PDB entry 5IP9 | X-ray diffraction, 3.90 A resolution | chains A and E of the 13 polymer chains in the assembly

[Chain A]
Protein: DNA-directed RNA polymerase II subunit RPB1
Organism: Saccharomyces cerevisiae
Notes: EC 2.7.7.6
UniProt: P04050 (RPB1_YEAST); numbering as in UniProt (aligned over 2-1733)
Amino-acid sequence (1732 residues; numbered 2 to 1733; the number before each row is that of its first residue):
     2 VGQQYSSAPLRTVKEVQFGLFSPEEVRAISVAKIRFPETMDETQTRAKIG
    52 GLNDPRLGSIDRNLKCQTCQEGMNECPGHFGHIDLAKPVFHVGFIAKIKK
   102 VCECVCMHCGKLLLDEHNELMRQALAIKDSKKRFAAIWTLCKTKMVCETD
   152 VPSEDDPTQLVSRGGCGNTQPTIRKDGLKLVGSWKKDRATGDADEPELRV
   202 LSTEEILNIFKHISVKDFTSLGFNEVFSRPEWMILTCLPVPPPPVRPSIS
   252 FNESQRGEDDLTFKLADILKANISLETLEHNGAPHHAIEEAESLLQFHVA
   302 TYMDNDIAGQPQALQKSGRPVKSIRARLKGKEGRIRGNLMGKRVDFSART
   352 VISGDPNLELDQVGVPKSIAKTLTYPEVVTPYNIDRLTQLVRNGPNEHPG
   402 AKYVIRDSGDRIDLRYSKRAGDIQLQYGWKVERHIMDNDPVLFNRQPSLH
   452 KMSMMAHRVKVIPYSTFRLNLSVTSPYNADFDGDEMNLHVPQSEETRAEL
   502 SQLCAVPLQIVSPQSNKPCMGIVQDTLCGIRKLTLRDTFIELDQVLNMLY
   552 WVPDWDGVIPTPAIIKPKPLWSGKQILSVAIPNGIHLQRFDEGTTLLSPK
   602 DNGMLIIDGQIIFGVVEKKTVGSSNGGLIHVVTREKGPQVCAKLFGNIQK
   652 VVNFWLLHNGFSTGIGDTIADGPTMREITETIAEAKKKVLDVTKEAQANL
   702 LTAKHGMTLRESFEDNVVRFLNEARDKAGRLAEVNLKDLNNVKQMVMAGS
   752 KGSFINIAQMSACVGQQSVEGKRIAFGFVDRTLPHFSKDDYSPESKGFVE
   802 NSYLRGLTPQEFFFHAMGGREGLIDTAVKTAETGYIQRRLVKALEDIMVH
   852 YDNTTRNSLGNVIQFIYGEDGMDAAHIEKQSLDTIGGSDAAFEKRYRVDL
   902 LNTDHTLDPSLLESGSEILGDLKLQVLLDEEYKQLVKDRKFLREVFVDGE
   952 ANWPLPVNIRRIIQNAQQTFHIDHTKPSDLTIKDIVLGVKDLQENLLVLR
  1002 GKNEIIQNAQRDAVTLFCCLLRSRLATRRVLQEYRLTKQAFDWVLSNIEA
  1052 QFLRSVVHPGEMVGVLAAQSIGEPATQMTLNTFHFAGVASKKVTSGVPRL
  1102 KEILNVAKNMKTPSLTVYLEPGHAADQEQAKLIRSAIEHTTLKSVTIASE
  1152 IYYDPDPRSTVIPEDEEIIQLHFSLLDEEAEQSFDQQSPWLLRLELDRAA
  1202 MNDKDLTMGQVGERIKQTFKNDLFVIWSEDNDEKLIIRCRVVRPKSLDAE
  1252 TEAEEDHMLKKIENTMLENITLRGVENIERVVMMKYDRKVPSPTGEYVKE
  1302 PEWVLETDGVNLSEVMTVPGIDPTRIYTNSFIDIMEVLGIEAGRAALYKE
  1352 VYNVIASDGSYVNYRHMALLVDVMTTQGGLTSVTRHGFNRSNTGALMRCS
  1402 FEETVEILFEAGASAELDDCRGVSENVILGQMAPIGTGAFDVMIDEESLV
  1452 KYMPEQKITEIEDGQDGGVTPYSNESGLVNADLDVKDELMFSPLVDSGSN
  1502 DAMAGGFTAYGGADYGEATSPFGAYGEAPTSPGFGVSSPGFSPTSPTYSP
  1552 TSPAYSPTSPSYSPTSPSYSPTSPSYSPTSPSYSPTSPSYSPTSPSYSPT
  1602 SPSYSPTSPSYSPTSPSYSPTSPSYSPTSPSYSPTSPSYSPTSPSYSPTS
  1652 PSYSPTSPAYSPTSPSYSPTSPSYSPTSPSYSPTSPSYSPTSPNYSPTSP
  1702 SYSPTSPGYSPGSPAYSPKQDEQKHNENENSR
Unresolved in the structure: 2, 187-194, 1087-1090, 1177-1186, 1245-1253, 1455-1733
Metal / ion sites: Zn2+ site 1: Cys67, Cys70, Cys77, His80; Zn2+ site 2: Cys107, Cys110, Cys148, Cys167; Mg2+ near Asp483 (its only coordinating residue here)
Swiss-Prot annotation at these positions:
  - region: Pro248 to Asp260 (Lid loop), Asn306 to Lys323 (Rudder loop), Pro810 to Glu822 (Bridging helix)
  - binding site (Zn(2+)): Cys67, Cys70, Cys77, His80, Cys107, Cys110, Cys148, Cys167
  - binding site (Mg(2+)): Asp481, Asp483, Asp485
  - modified residue: Thr1471 (Phosphothreonine)
  - cross-link (Glycyl lysine isopeptide (Lys-Gly)): Lys695 (interchain with G-Cter in ubiquitin), Lys1246 (interchain with G-Cter in ubiquitin), Lys1350 (interchain with G-Cter in ubiquitin)
  - natural variant: Ser1653 to Pro1659 (deletion: In strain: A364A)
  - mutagenesis: Lys1246 (K1246R: Impairs ubiquitination during transcription stress)

[Chain E]
Protein: DNA-directed RNA polymerases I, II, and III subunit RPABC1
Organism: Saccharomyces cerevisiae
UniProt: P20434 (RPAB1_YEAST); numbering as in UniProt (aligned over 2-215)
Amino-acid sequence (214 residues; each row starts with the number of its first residue):
     2 DQENERNISRLWRAFRTVKEMVKDRGYFITQEEVELPLEDFKAKYCDSMG
    52 RPQRKMMSFQANPTEESISKFPDMGSLWVEFCDEPSVGVKTMKTFVIHIQ
   102 EKNFQTGIFVYQNNITPSAMKLVPSIPPATIETFNEAALVVNITHHELVP
   152 KHIRLSSDEKRELLKRYRLKESQLPRIQRADPVALYLGLKRGEVVKIIRK
   202 SETSGRYASYRICM

[How chain A and chain E interact]
Residue-residue contacts - 94 pairs, chain A then chain E:
  Arg857(A) - Tyr168(E)  hydrogen bond (side chain-backbone)
  Arg857(A) - Leu170(E)
  Arg857(A) - Gln174(E)
  Leu860(A) - Gln174(E)
  Gly861(A) - Gln174(E)  hydrogen bond (backbone-side chain)
  Asn862(A) - Gln174(E)
  Val863(A) - Leu170(E)  hydrophobic
  Val863(A) - Gln174(E)  hydrogen bond (backbone-backbone)
  Val863(A) - Pro176(E)
  Gln865(A) - Tyr208(E)
  Phe866(A) - Tyr208(E)  hydrogen bond (backbone-side chain)
  Phe866(A) - Ser210(E)
  Phe866(A) - Tyr211(E)  hydrophobic
  Gly869(A) - Thr204(E)  hydrogen bond (backbone-side chain)
  Glu870(A) - Arg200(E)  salt bridge
  Glu870(A) - Ser202(E)  hydrogen bond
  Glu870(A) - Thr204(E)
  Glu870(A) - Ser205(E)  hydrogen bond (backbone-side chain)
  Glu870(A) - Tyr208(E)
  Asp871(A) - Thr204(E)
  Phe942(A) - Lys201(E)
  Phe942(A) - Gly206(E)
  Phe942(A) - Arg207(E)
  Glu945(A) - Lys201(E)  salt bridge
  Val946(A) - Lys201(E)
  Val946(A) - Ser202(E)
  Val946(A) - Gly206(E)
  Phe947(A) - Glu203(E)
  Trp954(A) - Glu203(E)
  Leu956(A) - Thr204(E)
  Asn1004(A) - Arg167(E)
  Ile1006(A) - Glu163(E)
  Ile1006(A) - Leu164(E)  hydrophobic
  Ile1006(A) - Arg167(E)
  Ile1006(A) - Tyr168(E)  hydrophobic
  Ile1007(A) - Arg167(E)
  Ile1007(A) - Tyr168(E)  hydrophobic
  Ala1010(A) - Tyr168(E)
  Asp1013(A) - Ser205(E)
  Asp1013(A) - Gly206(E)
  Asp1013(A) - Arg207(E)  salt bridge
  Ala1014(A) - Ser205(E)
  Thr1016(A) - Gly206(E)
  Thr1016(A) - Arg207(E)
  Leu1017(A) - Glu203(E)
  Leu1017(A) - Thr204(E)
  Leu1017(A) - Ser205(E)
  Leu1017(A) - Gly206(E)
  Met1317(A) - Val142(E)
  Thr1318(A) - Arg11(E)  hydrogen bond
  Thr1318(A) - Arg14(E)  hydrogen bond (backbone-side chain)
  Thr1318(A) - Val141(E)
  Thr1318(A) - Val142(E)
  Val1319(A) - Arg14(E)
  Pro1324(A) - Val142(E)  hydrophobic
  Pro1324(A) - His147(E)
  Thr1325(A) - His146(E)  hydrogen bond (side chain-backbone)
  Thr1325(A) - His147(E)
  Thr1325(A) - Glu148(E)  hydrogen bond (backbone-backbone)
  Arg1326(A) - His147(E)
  Arg1326(A) - Glu148(E)  salt bridge
  Ile1327(A) - His147(E)  hydrogen bond (backbone-side chain)
  Glu1337(A) - Pro183(E)
  Val1338(A) - Ile144(E)
  Val1338(A) - Pro183(E)
  Leu1339(A) - Ile144(E)  hydrophobic
  Leu1339(A) - His147(E)
  Leu1339(A) - Val150(E)
  Gly1340(A) - Asp182(E)
  Gly1340(A) - Pro183(E)
  Ile1341(A) - Ile178(E)  hydrophobic
  Ile1341(A) - Asp182(E)  hydrogen bond (backbone-side chain)
  Ile1341(A) - Arg212(E)
  Glu1342(A) - Pro151(E)
  Glu1342(A) - His153(E)
  Glu1342(A) - Ile198(E)
  Glu1342(A) - Arg200(E)  salt bridge
  Glu1342(A) - Arg212(E)  salt bridge
  Ala1343(A) - Leu149(E)
  Ala1343(A) - Val150(E)  hydrophobic
  Arg1345(A) - Arg200(E)
  Ala1346(A) - Leu149(E)  hydrophobic
  Tyr1349(A) - Glu203(E)
  Tyr1365(A) - Glu203(E)
  Tyr1365(A) - Thr204(E)
  Arg1366(A) - Thr204(E)
  Asp1373(A) - Arg200(E)  salt bridge
  Thr1376(A) - Arg212(E)  hydrogen bond (backbone-side chain)
  Thr1377(A) - Pro176(E)
  Thr1377(A) - Arg177(E)  hydrogen bond (backbone-backbone)
  Thr1377(A) - Arg212(E)
  Gln1378(A) - Arg177(E)  hydrogen bond
  Gly1379(A) - Arg177(E)  hydrogen bond (backbone-backbone)
  Gly1379(A) - Gln179(E)  hydrogen bond (backbone-side chain)
Interface residues without a listed pair, chain A (56 interface residues in all): Asp853, Ile864, Ile867, Lys1003, Tyr1328, Ile1335, Met1336, Gly1380
Interface residues without a listed pair, chain E (44 interface residues in all): Ala138, Arg169, Ser173, Leu175, Val184, Ala209, Met215

[Overview]
56 residues of chain A face 44 of chain E across their interface, with 18 hydrogen bonds and 7 salt bridges.
Polar contacts include Glu870(A)-Arg200(E), Glu945(A)-Lys201(E) and Asp1013(A)-Arg207(E). Curated annotation
(UniProt) lists 8 Zn2+-binding residues, 3 Mg2+-binding residues and one mutagenesis site on chain A.
Here chain A is DNA-directed RNA polymerase II subunit RPB1 and chain E is DNA-directed RNA polymerases I, II,
and III subunit RPABC1, both from Saccharomyces cerevisiae. Entry 5IP9 (Structure of RNA Polymerase II-TFIIF
complex) was determined by X-ray diffraction (same publication as 5FYW, 5FZ5 and 5IP7).
